Entry 8SB4 (electron microscopy, 3.60 A resolution); this record covers chains A and K of the 12 polymer chains in the assembly.

# Chain A (and K)
Protein: CH848.10.17 gp120
From: HIV-1 06TG.HT008
Notes: chain K of this document is another copy of the same molecule, construct and numbering; everything in this record applies to it too
UniProtKB: A0A1W6IPB2 (A0A1W6IPB2_9HIV1); the construct lacks a stretch of the UniProt sequence and is renumbered around it, so the offset changes along the chain: 34-139 = UniProt 30-135; 150-185 = UniProt 136-171; 186-309 = UniProt 174-297; 312-321 = UniProt 298-307; 3 more segments
Amino-acid sequence (463 residues; each row starts with the number of its first residue; note: 15 numbers in that range are skipped by the numbering (no residue carries them; nothing is unmodelled there); a row labelled like 185A-185B holds insertion residues (185A, then the next letters in order)):
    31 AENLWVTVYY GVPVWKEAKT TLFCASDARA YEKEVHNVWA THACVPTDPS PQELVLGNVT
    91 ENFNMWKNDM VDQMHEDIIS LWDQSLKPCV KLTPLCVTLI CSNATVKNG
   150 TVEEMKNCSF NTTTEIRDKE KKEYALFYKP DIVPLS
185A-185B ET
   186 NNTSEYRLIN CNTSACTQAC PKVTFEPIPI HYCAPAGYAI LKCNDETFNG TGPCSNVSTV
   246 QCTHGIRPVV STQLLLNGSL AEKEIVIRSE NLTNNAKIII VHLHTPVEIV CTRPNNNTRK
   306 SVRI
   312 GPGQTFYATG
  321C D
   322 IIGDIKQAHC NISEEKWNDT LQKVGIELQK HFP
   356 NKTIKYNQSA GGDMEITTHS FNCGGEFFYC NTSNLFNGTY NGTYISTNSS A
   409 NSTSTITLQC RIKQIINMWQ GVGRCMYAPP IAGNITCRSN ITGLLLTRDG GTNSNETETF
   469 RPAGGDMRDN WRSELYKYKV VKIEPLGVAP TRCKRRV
Disordered / not traced: 31
Differences from the reference sequence: expression tag (31-33); conflict Cys201 (Val189 in A0A1W6IPB2), Cys433 (Ala417 in A0A1W6IPB2), Lys490 (Glu474 in A0A1W6IPB2), Glu492 (Gln476 in A0A1W6IPB2), Val496 (Ile480 in A0A1W6IPB2), Arg500 (Gly484 in A0A1W6IPB2), Cys501 (Ala485 in A0A1W6IPB2)
Disulfides: Cys54-Cys74, Cys119-Cys205, Cys126-Cys196, Cys131-Cys157, Cys201-Cys433, Cys218-Cys247, Cys228-Cys239, Cys296-Cys331, Cys378-Cys445, Cys385-Cys418
Glycans and other covalent adducts: N-acetylglucosamine (NAG) linked to Asn156, Asn442; glycan linked to Asn301, Asn332

# Chain A / chain K interface
Pairs across the interface - 17 pairs, chain A then chain K:
  Glu164(A) - Cys126(K)
  Glu164(A) - Cys196(K)
  Ile165(A) - Cys126(K)
  Ile165(A) - Arg192(K)
  Arg166(A) - Thr123(K)
  Arg166(A) - Pro124(K)
  Arg166(A) - Cys126(K)
  Arg166(A) - Val127(K)
  Arg166(A) - Thr162(K)
  Asp167(A) - Val127(K)
  Lys168(A) - Leu184(K)
  Lys168(A) - Glu190(K)  salt bridge
  Arg308(A) - Asn197(K)
  Pro313(A) - Cys126(K)  hydrophobic
  Pro313(A) - Cys196(K)  hydrophobic
  Gly314(A) - Thr198(K)
  Gly314(A) - Ser199(K)
Other interface residues (no listed pair), chain K (14 interface residues in all): Thr128, Ala200

# Overview
8 residues of chain A and 14 residues of chain K are in contact, with 1 salt bridge. The salt-bridged pair is
Lys168(A)-Glu190(K). Covalently linked N-acetylglucosamine: at Asn156(A) and Asn442(A).
Both chains are CH848.10.17 gp120 (HIV-1 06TG.HT008). Entry 8SB4 (CryoEM structure of DH270.1-CH848.10.17) was
determined by electron microscopy together with 8SAL, 8SAN, 8SAQ, 8SAR, 8SAS, 8SAT and 9 further entries from
the same study.
